4JMR - chains B and F of the 4 polymer chains in the assembly; structure by X-ray diffraction, 2.90 A resolution.

Chain B:
Protein: Gag protein
From: Human foamy virus
UniProtKB: A0A1Q1N9V7 (A0A1Q1N9V7_9RETR); residue numbers follow UniProt; this construct covers 1-179
Amino-acid sequence (199 residues; row label = number of the first residue in the row; numbers below 1 keep their minus sign (Met-19 is residue -19)):
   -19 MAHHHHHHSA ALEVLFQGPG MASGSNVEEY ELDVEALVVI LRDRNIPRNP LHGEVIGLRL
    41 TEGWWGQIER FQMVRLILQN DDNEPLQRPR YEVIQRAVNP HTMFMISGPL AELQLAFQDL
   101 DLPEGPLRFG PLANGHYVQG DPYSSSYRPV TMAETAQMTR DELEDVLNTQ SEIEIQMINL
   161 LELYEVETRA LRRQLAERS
Disordered / not traced: -19 to 6
Construct notes: initiating methionine (-19); expression tag (-18 to 0)
From the paper describing this entry:
  - mutagenesis - N29Q: unchanged binding to Env protein (chain F)
  - mutagenesis - V14S/L21S: decreased binding to Env protein (chain F)
  - mutagenesis - V14S/V18S/L21S: abolished binding to Env protein (chain F)

Chain F:
Protein: Env protein
UniProtKB: Q98830 (Q98830_9RETR); residue numbers follow UniProt; this construct covers 1-20
Amino-acid sequence (20 residues; row label = number of the first residue in the row):
     1 MAPPMTLQQW IIWKKMNKAH
Disordered / not traced: 18-20
From the paper describing this entry:
  - contacts within the chain: Thr6-Gln9 (hydrogen bond)

Chain B / chain F interface:
Contacting residue pairs (33):
  Val14(B) with Leu7(F), hydrophobic; Trp10(F), hydrophobic; Ile11(F), hydrophobic
  Glu15(B) with Lys14(F)
  Leu17(B) with Leu7(F), hydrophobic
  Val18(B) with Ile11(F), hydrophobic
  Leu21(B) with Leu7(F), hydrophobic
  Asn29(B) with Thr6(F); Leu7(F); Gln8(F)
  Pro30(B) with Met5(F); Thr6(F); Leu7(F), hydrogen bond (backbone-backbone)
  Leu31(B) with Pro4(F); Met5(F)
  His32(B) with Met5(F), hydrogen bond (backbone-backbone)
  Leu58(B) with Thr6(F); Leu7(F), hydrophobic; Trp10(F)
  Gln59(B) with Pro3(F); Pro4(F); Met5(F), hydrogen bond (side chain-backbone)
  Asp61(B) with Met1(F)
  Asn63(B) with Met1(F); Ala2(F)
  Pro65(B) with Met5(F), hydrophobic; Trp13(F), hydrophobic
  Leu66(B) with Trp10(F), hydrogen bond (backbone-side chain); Trp13(F)
  Gln67(B) with Trp10(F); Trp13(F); Asn17(F)
  Pro69(B) with Trp10(F), hydrophobic
Also at the interface, not in a pair above, chain B (19 interface residues in all): Leu56, Asp62
Interface features reported in the paper:
  - interface residues, chain B: Val18(B), His32(B), Gln59(B)
  - hot spots on chain B (mutagenesis) - V14S, L17S, V18S, L21N, L21S: decreased binding to Env protein (chain F)
  - interface residues, chain F: Ala2(F), Pro3(F), Met5(F)

Summary:
Chain B and chain F form an interface of 19 and 13 residues respectively; the contacts include 4 hydrogen
bonds. Polar contacts include Gln59(B)-Met5(F), Leu66(B)-Trp10(F) and Pro30(B)-Leu7(F). From the paper:
V14S/L21S, V14S and L17S of chain B, among others, reduce binding to Env protein (chain F); interface residues
Val18(B), His32(B) and Ala2(F) among others; 8 substitutions were tested in all.
Here chain B is Gag protein (Human foamy virus) and chain F is Env protein. Entry 4JMR (A unique spumavirus
gag N-terminal domain with functional properties of orthoretroviral Matrix and Capsid) was determined by X-ray
diffraction.
